PDB entry 7QXI | electron microscopy, 3.40 A resolution | chains C and D of the 8 polymer chains in the assembly

== Chain C ==
Protein: DNA-directed RNA polymerase subunit beta
From: Escherichia coli K-12
Notes: EC 2.7.7.6
UniProt: P0A8V2 (RPOB_ECOLI); residue numbers follow UniProt; this construct covers 1-1342
Chain sequence (1342 residues; numbered 1 to 1342; the number before each row is that of its first residue):
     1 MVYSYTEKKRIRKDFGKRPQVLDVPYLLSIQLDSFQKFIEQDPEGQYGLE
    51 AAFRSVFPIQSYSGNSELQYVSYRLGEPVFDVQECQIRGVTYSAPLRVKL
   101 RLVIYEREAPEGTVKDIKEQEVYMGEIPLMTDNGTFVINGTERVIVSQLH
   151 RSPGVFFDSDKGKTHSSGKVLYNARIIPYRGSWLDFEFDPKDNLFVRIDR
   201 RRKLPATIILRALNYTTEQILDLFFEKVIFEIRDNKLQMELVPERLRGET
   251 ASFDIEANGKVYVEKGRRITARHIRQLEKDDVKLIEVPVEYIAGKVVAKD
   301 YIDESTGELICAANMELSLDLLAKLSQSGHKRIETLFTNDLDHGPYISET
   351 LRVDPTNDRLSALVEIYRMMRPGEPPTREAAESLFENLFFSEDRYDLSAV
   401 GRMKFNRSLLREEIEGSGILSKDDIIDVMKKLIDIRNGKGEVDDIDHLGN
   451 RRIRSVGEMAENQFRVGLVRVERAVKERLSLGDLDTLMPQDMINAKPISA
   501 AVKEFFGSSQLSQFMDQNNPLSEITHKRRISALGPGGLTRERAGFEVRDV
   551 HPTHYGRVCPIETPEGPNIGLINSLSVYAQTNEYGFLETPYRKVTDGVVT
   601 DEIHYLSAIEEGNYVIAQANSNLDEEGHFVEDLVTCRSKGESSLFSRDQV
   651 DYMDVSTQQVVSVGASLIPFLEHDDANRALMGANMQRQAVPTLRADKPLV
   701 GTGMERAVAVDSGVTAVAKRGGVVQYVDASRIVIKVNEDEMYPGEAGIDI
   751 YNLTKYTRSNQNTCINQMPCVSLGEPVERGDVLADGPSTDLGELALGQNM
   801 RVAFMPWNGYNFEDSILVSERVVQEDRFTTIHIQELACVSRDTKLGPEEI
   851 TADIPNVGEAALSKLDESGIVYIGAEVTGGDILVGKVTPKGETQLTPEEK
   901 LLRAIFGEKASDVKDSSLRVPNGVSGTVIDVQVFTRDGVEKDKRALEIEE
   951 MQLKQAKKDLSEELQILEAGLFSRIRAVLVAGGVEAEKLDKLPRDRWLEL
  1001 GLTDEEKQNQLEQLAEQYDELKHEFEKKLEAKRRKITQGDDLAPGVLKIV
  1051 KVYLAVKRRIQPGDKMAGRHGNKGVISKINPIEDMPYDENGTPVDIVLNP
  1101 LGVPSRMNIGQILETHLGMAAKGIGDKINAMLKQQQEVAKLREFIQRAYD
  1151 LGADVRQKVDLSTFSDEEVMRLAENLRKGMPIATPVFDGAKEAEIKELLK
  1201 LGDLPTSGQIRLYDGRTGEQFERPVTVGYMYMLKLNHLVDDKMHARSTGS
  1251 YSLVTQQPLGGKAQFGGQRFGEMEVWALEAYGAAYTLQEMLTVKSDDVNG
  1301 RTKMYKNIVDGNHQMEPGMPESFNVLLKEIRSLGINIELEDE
Unresolved in the structure: 1342
UniProt features mapped onto this chain:
  - modified residue (N6-acetyllysine): K1022, K1200
  - mutagenesis: I561 (I561S: Resistant to antibiotics salinamide A and B), I569 (I569S: Resistant to antibiotics salinamide A and B), A665 (A665E: Resistant to antibiotics salinamide A and B), D675 (D675A/G: Resistant to antibiotics salinamide A and B), N677 (N677H/K: Resistant to antibiotics salinamide A and B), L680 (L680M: Resistant to antibiotics salinamide A and B), E813 (E813K: Disrupts the enzyme's active center)

== Chain D ==
Protein: DNA-directed RNA polymerase subunit beta'
From: Escherichia coli K-12
Notes: EC 2.7.7.6
UniProt: P0A8T7 (RPOC_ECOLI); residues 1-1407 here = UniProt positions 1-1407
Chain sequence (1407 residues; numbered 1 to 1407; the number before each row is that of its first residue):
     1 MKDLLKFLKAQTKTEEFDAIKIALASPDMIRSWSFGEVKKPETINYRTFK
    51 PERDGLFCARIFGPVKDYECLCGKYKRLKHRGVICEKCGVEVTQTKVRRE
   101 RMGHIELASPTAHIWFLKSLPSRIGLLLDMPLRDIERVLYFESYVVIEGG
   151 MTNLERQQILTEEQYLDALEEFGDEFDAKMGAEAIQALLKSMDLEQECEQ
   201 LREELNETNSETKRKKLTKRIKLLEAFVQSGNKPEWMILTVLPVLPPDLR
   251 PLVPLDGGRFATSDLNDLYRRVINRNNRLKRLLDLAAPDIIVRNEKRMLQ
   301 EAVDALLDNGRRGRAITGSNKRPLKSLADMIKGKQGRFRQNLLGKRVDYS
   351 GRSVITVGPYLRLHQCGLPKKMALELFKPFIYGKLELRGLATTIKAAKKM
   401 VEREEAVVWDILDEVIREHPVLLNRAPTLHRLGIQAFEPVLIEGKAIQLH
   451 PLVCAAYNADFDGDQMAVHVPLTLEAQLEARALMMSTNNILSPANGEPII
   501 VPSQDVVLGLYYMTRDCVNAKGEGMVLTGPKEAERLYRSGLASLHARVKV
   551 RITEYEKDANGELVAKTSLKDTTVGRAILWMIVPKGLPYSIVNQALGKKA
   601 ISKMLNTCYRILGLKPTVIFADQIMYTGFAYAARSGASVGIDDMVIPEKK
   651 HEIISEAEAEVAEIQEQFQSGLVTAGERYNKVIDIWAAANDRVSKAMMDN
   701 LQTETVINRDGQEEKQVSFNSIYMMADSGARGSAAQIRQLAGMRGLMAKP
   751 DGSIIETPITANFREGLNVLQYFISTHGARKGLADTALKTANSGYLTRRL
   801 VDVAQDLVVTEDDCGTHEGIMMTPVIEGGDVKEPLRDRVLGRVTAEDVLK
   851 PGTADILVPRNTLLHEQWCDLLEENSVDAVKVRSVVSCDTDFGVCAHCYG
   901 RDLARGHIINKGEAIGVIAAQSIGEPGTQLTMRTFHIGGAASRAAAESSI
   951 QVKNKGSIKLSNVKSVVNSSGKLVITSRNTELKLIDEFGRTKESYKVPYG
  1001 AVLAKGDGEQVAGGETVANWDPHTMPVITEVSGFVRFTDMIDGQTITRQT
  1051 DELTGLSSLVVLDSAERTAGGKDLRPALKIVDAQGNDVLIPGTDMPAQYF
  1101 LPGKAIVQLEDGVQISSGDTLARIPQESGGTKDITGGLPRVADLFEARRP
  1151 KEPAILAEISGIVSFGKETKGKRRLVITPVDGSDPYEEMIPKWRQLNVFE
  1201 GERVERGDVISDGPEAPHDILRLRGVHAVTRYIVNEVQDVYRLQGVKIND
  1251 KHIEVIVRQMLRKATIVNAGSSDFLEGEQVEYSRVKIANRELEANGKVGA
  1301 TYSRDLLGITKASLATESFISAASFQETTRVLTEAAVAGKRDELRGLKEN
  1351 VIVGRLIPAGTGYAYHQDRMRRRAAGEAPAAPQVTAEDASASLAELLNAG
  1401 LGGSDNE
Unresolved in the structure: 1, 934-946, 1050-1056, 1068-1074, 1089-1096, 1127-1132, 1377-1407
UniProt features mapped onto this chain:
  - binding site (Zn(2+)): C70, C72, C85, C88, C814, C888, C895, C898
  - binding site (Mg(2+)): D460, D462, D464
  - modified residue: K983 (N6-acetyllysine)
  - mutagenesis: Q504 (Q504P: Resistant to antibiotics salinamide A and B), N690 (N690D: Resistant to antibiotics salinamide A and B), M697 (M697V: Resistant to antibiotics salinamide A and B), A735 (A735T: Resistant to antibiotics salinamide A and B), R738 (R738C/H/P/S: Resistant to antibiotics salinamide A and B), A748 (A748E: Resistant to antibiotics salinamide A and B), P758 (P758S/T: Resistant to antibiotics salinamide A and B), F763 (F763C: Resistant to antibiotics salinamide A and B), S775 (S775A: Resistant to antibiotics salinamide A and B), A779 (A779T/V: Resistant to antibiotics salinamide A and B), R780 (R780C: Resistant to antibiotics salinamide A and B), G782 (G782A/C: Resistant to antibiotics salinamide A and B), 1 further mutagenesis entry in UniProt

== How chain C and chain D interact ==
Residue-residue contacts (292; chain C residue first):
  F545(C) - A784(D)  hydrophobic
  F545(C) - D785(D)
  D549(C) - K781(D)  salt bridge
  V550(C) - H777(D)
  V550(C) - R780(D)
  H551(C) - F773(D)
  H554(C) - F773(D)
  Y555(C) - V769(D)
  Y555(C) - F773(D)
  P560(C) - F773(D)  hydrophobic
  P560(C) - T776(D)
  P560(C) - R780(D)  hydrogen bond (backbone-side chain)
  I561(C) - Y772(D)  hydrophobic
  I561(C) - T776(D)
  T563(C) - R780(D)
  E565(C) - L783(D)
  I569(C) - L783(D)  hydrophobic
  I569(C) - A784(D)
  G570(C) - R780(D)
  Q618(C) - L770(D)
  N620(C) - V769(D)
  S642(C) - L770(D)
  T657(C) - V769(D)
  V660(C) - V769(D)  hydrophobic
  L671(C) - Y772(D)
  E672(C) - G766(D)
  E672(C) - L767(D)
  H673(C) - F763(D)
  H673(C) - R764(D)  hydrogen bond (side chain-backbone)
  H673(C) - E765(D)  hydrogen bond (side chain-backbone)
  D674(C) - F763(D)
  D674(C) - Y772(D)
  D675(C) - F763(D)
  D675(C) - Y772(D)
  A676(C) - Y772(D)
  A676(C) - A779(D)  hydrophobic
  N677(C) - A779(D)
  A679(C) - Y772(D)
  L680(C) - L783(D)  hydrophobic
  F804(C) - A637(D)
  F804(C) - S638(D)  hydrogen bond (backbone-side chain)
  M805(C) - A637(D)
  P806(C) - A632(D)
  P806(C) - A633(D)
  P806(C) - A637(D)
  N808(C) - P359(D)
  N808(C) - A633(D)
  G809(C) - V357(D)
  Y810(C) - V357(D)
  Y810(C) - P359(D)
  N811(C) - D505(D)
  F812(C) - F461(D)  hydrophobic
  F812(C) - S503(D)
  F812(C) - Q504(D)
  F812(C) - D505(D)
  F812(C) - F629(D)  hydrophobic
  E813(C) - A459(D)
  E813(C) - D460(D)
  E813(C) - F461(D)
  E813(C) - Q504(D)
  D814(C) - D460(D)
  D814(C) - F461(D)
  S815(C) - V357(D)
  Q1061(C) - K445(D)
  P1062(C) - T356(D)
  V1075(C) - I355(D)
  V1075(C) - G463(D)
  I1076(C) - T356(D)
  S1077(C) - V357(D)
  N1099(C) - D505(D)
  P1100(C) - A637(D)
  P1100(C) - V639(D)  hydrophobic
  P1100(C) - M725(D)
  L1101(C) - Q504(D)
  L1101(C) - D505(D)
  L1101(C) - M725(D)  hydrophobic
  L1101(C) - R731(D)
  V1103(C) - V639(D)  hydrophobic
  P1104(C) - M725(D)  hydrophobic
  P1104(C) - Q736(D)
  P1104(C) - I737(D)  hydrophobic
  S1105(C) - R731(D)  hydrogen bond
  S1105(C) - Q736(D)
  R1106(C) - R731(D)
  M1107(C) - L740(D)  hydrophobic
  M1107(C) - F763(D)  hydrophobic
  I1109(C) - I641(D)  hydrophobic
  I1109(C) - M644(D)  hydrophobic
  I1109(C) - F763(D)
  I1112(C) - V639(D)
  L1113(C) - I641(D)  hydrophobic
  F1187(C) - V769(D)  hydrophobic
  F1187(C) - Y772(D)  hydrophobic
  K1191(C) - E765(D)
  K1191(C) - G766(D)
  E1192(C) - R764(D)  salt bridge
  Q1209(C) - D643(D)
  E1219(C) - Y537(D)
  E1219(C) - R634(D)  salt bridge
  F1221(C) - A633(D)
  F1221(C) - R634(D)
  E1222(C) - Y512(D)  hydrogen bond
  E1222(C) - R634(D)
  E1222(C) - S635(D)
  R1223(C) - Y512(D)
  R1223(C) - S635(D)
  R1223(C) - G636(D)
  R1223(C) - F719(D)  hydrogen bond (side chain-backbone)
  R1223(C) - S721(D)
  R1223(C) - M724(D)
  P1224(C) - S638(D)
  V1225(C) - G636(D)
  V1225(C) - S638(D)
  T1226(C) - S638(D)  hydrogen bond
  T1226(C) - V639(D)
  V1239(C) - S353(D)
  V1239(C) - V354(D)  hydrophobic
  V1239(C) - K445(D)
  D1240(C) - K445(D)
  K1242(C) - R352(D)
  M1243(C) - R352(D)
  M1243(C) - S353(D)
  M1243(C) - K371(D)
  M1243(C) - M372(D)  hydrophobic
  M1243(C) - K445(D)
  H1244(C) - S350(D)  hydrogen bond (backbone-side chain)
  H1244(C) - G351(D)
  A1245(C) - S350(D)
  A1245(C) - E375(D)
  A1245(C) - L376(D)  hydrophobic
  R1246(C) - D348(D)  salt bridge
  R1246(C) - Y349(D)  hydrogen bond (backbone-backbone)
  R1246(C) - E375(D)
  R1246(C) - L376(D)
  S1247(C) - D348(D)
  S1247(C) - Y349(D)  hydrogen bond
  S1247(C) - E375(D)
  S1247(C) - L376(D)
  S1247(C) - K378(D)
  S1247(C) - P379(D)
  L1253(C) - R99(D)  hydrogen bond (backbone-side chain)
  V1254(C) - L249(D)
  V1254(C) - R337(D)
  T1255(C) - R99(D)
  T1255(C) - Q340(D)  hydrogen bond
  Q1257(C) - Q340(D)  hydrogen bond (side chain-backbone)
  Q1257(C) - K345(D)
  P1258(C) - R346(D)
  P1258(C) - D348(D)
  L1259(C) - R346(D)
  G1260(C) - R346(D)
  F1265(C) - E375(D)
  G1267(C) - V347(D)
  Q1268(C) - R346(D)
  Q1268(C) - V347(D)  hydrogen bond (backbone-backbone)
  Q1268(C) - S350(D)
  Q1268(C) - R352(D)  hydrogen bond
  R1269(C) - L343(D)
  R1269(C) - G344(D)  hydrogen bond (side chain-backbone)
  R1269(C) - K345(D)
  R1269(C) - R346(D)
  F1270(C) - L343(D)
  F1270(C) - G344(D)
  F1270(C) - K345(D)  hydrogen bond (backbone-backbone)
  F1270(C) - V347(D)  hydrophobic
  F1270(C) - H469(D)
  G1271(C) - L343(D)
  E1272(C) - L343(D)  hydrogen bond (backbone-backbone)
  E1272(C) - R798(D)  salt bridge
  M1273(C) - T428(D)  hydrogen bond (backbone-side chain)
  M1273(C) - T797(D)
  E1274(C) - N424(D)
  E1274(C) - A426(D)
  E1274(C) - T428(D)
  E1274(C) - I434(D)
  V1275(C) - L343(D)  hydrophobic
  W1276(C) - R798(D)
  W1276(C) - V801(D)
  W1276(C) - D802(D)
  W1276(C) - V917(D)
  W1276(C) - Q921(D)
  A1277(C) - R431(D)
  A1277(C) - I434(D)  hydrophobic
  L1278(C) - I434(D)  hydrophobic
  L1278(C) - M484(D)  hydrophobic
  E1279(C) - Q805(D)  hydrogen bond
  E1279(C) - A914(D)
  E1279(C) - V917(D)
  A1280(C) - R431(D)  hydrogen bond (backbone-side chain)
  A1280(C) - V917(D)  hydrophobic
  A1280(C) - I918(D)  hydrophobic
  Y1281(C) - R431(D)  hydrogen bond (side chain-backbone)
  Y1281(C) - L432(D)
  Y1281(C) - I434(D)
  Y1281(C) - L483(D)
  Y1281(C) - N489(D)  hydrogen bond
  G1282(C) - E479(D)
  G1282(C) - A1359(D)
  G1282(C) - G1360(D)
  A1283(C) - E479(D)
  A1284(C) - L1356(D)  hydrophobic
  A1284(C) - I1357(D)  hydrophobic
  A1284(C) - A1359(D)
  Y1285(C) - E475(D)
  Y1285(C) - E479(D)  hydrogen bond (backbone-side chain)
  T1286(C) - A476(D)
  T1286(C) - E479(D)  hydrogen bond
  L1287(C) - I1357(D)  hydrophobic
  Q1288(C) - L1356(D)
  E1289(C) - P471(D)
  E1289(C) - L472(D)  hydrogen bond (side chain-backbone)
  E1289(C) - T473(D)  hydrogen bond
  E1289(C) - A476(D)
  M1290(C) - V347(D)  hydrophobic
  M1290(C) - H469(D)
  L1291(C) - L343(D)  hydrophobic
  L1291(C) - K345(D)
  L1291(C) - V1351(D)  hydrophobic
  K1294(C) - V347(D)
  K1294(C) - D348(D)
  K1294(C) - Y349(D)
  K1294(C) - V470(D)  hydrogen bond (side chain-backbone)
  K1294(C) - L472(D)
  S1295(C) - K345(D)
  D1296(C) - K345(D)  salt bridge
  N1299(C) - T12(D)
  M1304(C) - L472(D)  hydrophobic
  M1304(C) - T473(D)
  Y1305(C) - K378(D)  hydrogen bond
  Y1305(C) - P379(D)  hydrophobic
  Y1305(C) - Y382(D)
  I1308(C) - P379(D)  hydrophobic
  I1308(C) - F380(D)  hydrophobic
  V1309(C) - G383(D)
  H1313(C) - F380(D)
  H1313(C) - L472(D)
  H1313(C) - L474(D)
  M1315(C) - T473(D)
  M1319(C) - T14(D)
  P1320(C) - V1353(D)
  E1321(C) - R99(D)  salt bridge
  S1322(C) - Q340(D)
  S1322(C) - N341(D)
  S1322(C) - K345(D)
  F1323(C) - N341(D)
  F1323(C) - I1352(D)
  V1325(C) - R99(D)
  V1325(C) - L249(D)  hydrophobic
  V1325(C) - R337(D)
  L1326(C) - I331(D)  hydrophobic
  L1326(C) - F338(D)  hydrophobic
  K1328(C) - L245(D)
  K1328(C) - L249(D)
  E1329(C) - L245(D)
  E1329(C) - M330(D)
  E1329(C) - R337(D)  salt bridge
  I1330(C) - I331(D)  hydrophobic
  R1331(C) - W33(D)
  R1331(C) - M102(D)
  R1331(C) - P243(D)
  S1332(C) - P243(D)
  S1332(C) - L245(D)
  S1332(C) - L327(D)
  L1333(C) - H113(D)
  L1333(C) - W115(D)
  L1333(C) - P243(D)
  L1333(C) - L307(D)  hydrophobic
  L1333(C) - L327(D)
  G1334(C) - A25(D)
  G1334(C) - H113(D)
  I1335(C) - I22(D)  hydrophobic
  I1335(C) - A23(D)
  I1335(C) - A25(D)
  I1335(C) - W33(D)
  I1335(C) - W115(D)  hydrophobic
  N1336(C) - I22(D)
  N1336(C) - A23(D)  hydrogen bond (backbone-backbone)
  N1336(C) - L24(D)
  N1336(C) - A25(D)
  N1336(C) - M29(D)
  N1336(C) - W33(D)
  I1337(C) - I20(D)  hydrophobic
  I1337(C) - K21(D)
  E1338(C) - I20(D)
  L1339(C) - F17(D)  hydrophobic
  L1339(C) - I20(D)  hydrophobic
  E1340(C) - F17(D)
  E1340(C) - D18(D)
  E1340(C) - A19(D)
  E1340(C) - K21(D)
  D1341(C) - E15(D)
  D1341(C) - D18(D)
Interface residues without a listed pair, chain C (155 interface residues in all): R548, P552, C559, G566, R637, E641, W807, G1063, K1065, K1073, G1074, H1116, S1207, T1248, Y1251, Q1256, G1266, T1292, Q1314
Interface residues without a listed pair, chain D (165 interface residues in all): L239, L242, P246, P251, R339, L342, R425, H430, A446, P451, C454, D462, Q465, L508, G640, D642, A730, G732, Q739, R744, I755, N768, A787, L788, G794, M932, I1320, G1354, T1361, G1362

== In short ==
155 residues of chain C face 165 of chain D across their interface, with 31 hydrogen bonds and 8 salt bridges.
Among the polar pairs are D549(C)-K781(D), E1192(C)-R764(D) and E1219(C)-R634(D).
Chain C is DNA-directed RNA polymerase subunit beta and chain D is DNA-directed RNA polymerase subunit beta',
both from Escherichia coli K-12; the structure, Cryo-EM structure of RNA polymerase-sigma54 holo enzyme with
promoter DNA closed complex, was determined by electron microscopy (same publication as 7QV9 and 7QWP).
